PDB entry 9CH2 | X-ray diffraction, 2.35 A resolution | chains A and D of the 4 polymer chains in the assembly

Chain A:
Name: TP-methylase family protein
Organism: Shewanella oneidensis
UniProtKB: Q8EGW3 (Q8EGW3_SHEON); residues 1-261 here = UniProt positions 1-261
Amino-acid sequence (262 residues; each row starts with the number of its first residue):
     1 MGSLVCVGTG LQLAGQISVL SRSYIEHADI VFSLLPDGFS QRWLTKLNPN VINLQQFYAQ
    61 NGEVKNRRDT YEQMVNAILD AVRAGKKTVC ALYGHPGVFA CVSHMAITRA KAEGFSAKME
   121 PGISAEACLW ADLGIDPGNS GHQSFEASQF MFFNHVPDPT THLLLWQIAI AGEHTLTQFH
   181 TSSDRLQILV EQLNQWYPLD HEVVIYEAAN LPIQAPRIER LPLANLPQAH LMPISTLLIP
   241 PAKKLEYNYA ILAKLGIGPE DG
Disordered / not traced: 1, 59-65, 262
Differences from the reference sequence: expression tag (262)
Bound ions: Zn2+: Glu126 (shared with 1 residue of chain C)
Ligand contacts: S-adenosylhomocysteine (SAH): Leu11, Tyr93, Gly94, His95, Val98, Phe99, Ala100, Ile123, Ser124, Ala125, Trp166, Gln167, Tyr206, Glu207, Ala208, Asn210, Pro233, Ile234, Ser235, Thr236

Chain D:
Name: Extradiol ring-cleavage dioxygenase LigAB LigA subunit domain-containing protein
Organism: Shewanella oneidensis
UniProtKB: Q8EGW2 (Q8EGW2_SHEON); numbering as in UniProt (aligned over 1-71)
Amino-acid sequence (78 residues; row label = number of the first residue in the row; numbers below 1 keep their minus sign (Met-6 is residue -6)):
    -6 MHHHHHHMSG LSDFFTQLGQ DAQLMEDYKQ NPEAVMRAHG LTDEQINAVM TGDMEKLKTL
    54 SGDSSYQSYD VISHGNGD
Disordered / not traced: -6 to 3, 55-71
Differences from the reference sequence: initiating methionine (-6); expression tag (-5 to 0); engineered mutation Asp63 (Leu in Q8EGW2)

How chain A and chain D interact:
Residue-residue contacts (15; chain A residue first):
  Leu20(A) - Gly12(D)
  Leu20(A) - Gln13(D)
  Leu20(A) - Asp14(D)
  Leu20(A) - Ala15(D)
  Ser23(A) - Gln13(D)
  Ser23(A) - Asp14(D)
  Ser23(A) - Ala15(D)  hydrogen bond (side chain-backbone)
  Tyr24(A) - Ala15(D)
  Tyr24(A) - Met18(D)
  Tyr24(A) - Glu19(D)  hydrogen bond
  His27(A) - Asp14(D)
  His27(A) - Gln16(D)
  Lys87(A) - Gln16(D)  hydrogen bond
  Lys118(A) - Glu19(D)  salt bridge
  Lys118(A) - Lys22(D)
Other interface residues (no listed pair), chain A (7 interface residues in all): Val19

Overview:
7 residues of chain A and 8 residues of chain D are in contact, with 3 hydrogen bonds and 1 salt bridge. Polar
pairs include Lys118(A)-Glu19(D), Ser23(A)-Ala15(D) and Tyr24(A)-Glu19(D). Ligands of chain A:
S-adenosylhomocysteine.
Here chain A is TP-methylase family protein and chain D is Extradiol ring-cleavage dioxygenase LigAB LigA
subunit domain-containing protein, both from Shewanella oneidensis. Entry 9CH2 (Structure of the
alpha-N-methyltransferase (SonM) and RiPP precursor (SonA-L63D) heteromeric complex) was determined by X-ray
diffraction (same publication as 9CGW, 9CH0, 9CH1, 9CH3, 9CH5, 9CH7, 9CHI and 9CHK).
